Entry 3HC5 (X-ray diffraction, 2.60 A resolution); this record covers chains A and B.

[Chain A]
Name: Bile acid receptor
Organism: Homo sapiens
Notes: fragment: fxr
UniProt: Q96RI1 (NR1H4_HUMAN); residues 243-472 here correspond to UniProt positions 257-486 (UniProt number = residue number + 14)
Amino-acid sequence (232 residues; each row starts with the number of its first residue):
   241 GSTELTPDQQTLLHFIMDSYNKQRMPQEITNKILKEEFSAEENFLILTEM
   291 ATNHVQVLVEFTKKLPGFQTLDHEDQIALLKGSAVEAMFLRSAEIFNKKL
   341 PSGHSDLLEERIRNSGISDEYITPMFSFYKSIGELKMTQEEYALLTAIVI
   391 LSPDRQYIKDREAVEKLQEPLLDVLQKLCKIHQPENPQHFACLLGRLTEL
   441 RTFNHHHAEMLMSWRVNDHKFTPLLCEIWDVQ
Unresolved in the structure: 241-243
Differences from the reference sequence: expression tag (241-242)
Ligand contacts: 82X (3-(6-{[3-(2,6-dichlorophenyl)-5-(1-methylethyl)isoxazol-4-yl]methoxy}-1-benzothiophen-2-yl)benzoic acid): M265, T270, I273, F284, L287, T288, M290, A291, H294, V325, M328, F329, R331, S332, I335, S342, G343, L348, I352, I357, M365, Y369, H447, M450, W454, F461, L465, W469

[Chain B]
Name: Nuclear receptor coactivator 1
Notes: fragment: src1
UniProt: Q15788 (NCOA1_HUMAN); residue numbers follow UniProt; this construct covers 741-761
Amino-acid sequence (21 residues; each row starts with the number of its first residue):
   741 KESKDHQLLRYLLDKDEKDLR
Unresolved in the structure: 741-744, 756-761

[How chain A and chain B interact]
Pairs across the interface (16; chain A residue first):
  V299(A) - L752(B)  hydrophobic
  V299(A) - L753(B)  hydrophobic
  F308(A) - L753(B)  hydrophobic
  Q316(A) - L753(B)
  I317(A) - H746(B)
  I317(A) - L753(B)  hydrophobic
  K321(A) - H746(B)  hydrogen bond
  K321(A) - L749(B)
  P463(A) - L748(B)
  L464(A) - L748(B)
  L464(A) - L752(B)  hydrophobic
  E467(A) - H746(B)
  E467(A) - Q747(B)  hydrogen bond (side chain-backbone)
  E467(A) - L748(B)  hydrogen bond (side chain-backbone)
  E467(A) - L749(B)  hydrogen bond (side chain-backbone)
  D470(A) - H746(B)  salt bridge
Interface residues without a listed pair, chain A (12 interface residues in all): Q296, L320, I468

[Overview]
The interface between chain A and chain B involves 12 residues on one side and 6 on the other; the contacts
include 4 hydrogen bonds and 1 salt bridge. Among the polar pairs are D470(A)-H746(B), K321(A)-H746(B) and
E467(A)-Q747(B). Chain A binds compound 82X.
Here chain A is Bile acid receptor (Homo sapiens) and chain B is Nuclear receptor coactivator 1. Entry 3HC5
(FXR with SRC1 and GSK826) was determined by X-ray diffraction (same publication as 3HC6).
